PDB entry 6PMD | X-ray diffraction, 2.21 A resolution | chains A and S of the 25 polymer chains in the assembly

Chain A (and S):
Name: ATP-dependent Clp protease proteolytic subunit
Organism: Staphylococcus aureus (strain NCTC 8325)
Notes: EC 3.4.21.92; chain S of this document is another copy of the same molecule, construct and numbering; everything in this record applies to it too
UniProt: Q2G036 (CLPP_STAA8); numbering as in UniProt (aligned over 1-195)
Amino-acid sequence (203 residues; row label = number of the first residue in the row):
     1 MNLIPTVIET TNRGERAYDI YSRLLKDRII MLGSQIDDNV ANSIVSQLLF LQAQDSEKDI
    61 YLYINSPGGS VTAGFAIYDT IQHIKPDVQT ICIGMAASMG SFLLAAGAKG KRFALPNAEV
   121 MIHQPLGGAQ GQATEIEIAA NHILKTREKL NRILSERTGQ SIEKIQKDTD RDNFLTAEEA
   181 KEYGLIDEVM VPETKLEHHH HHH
Disordered / not traced: 1-2, 9-16, 195-203 (chain S: 1-2, 9-16, 193-203)
Sequence notes: expression tag (196-203)
UniProt features mapped onto this chain:
  - active site: Ser98 (Nucleophile), His123
What the authors report for this chain:
  - binding site for SHV-WFP-SER-PRO-YCP-ALA-MP8 Acyldepsipeptide: Arg23, Leu24, Asp27, Ile29, Tyr63
  - binding site for SHV-WFP-SER-PRO-YCP-ALA-MP8 Acyldepsipeptide: Phe50
  - binding site for SHV-WFP-SER-PRO-YCP-ALA-MP8 Acyldepsipeptide: Leu49
  - binding site for SHV-WFP-SER-PRO-YCP-ALA-MP8 Acyldepsipeptide: Gln52
  - binding site for SHV-WFP-SER-PRO-YCP-ALA-MP8 Acyldepsipeptide: Ala53

How chain A and chain S interact:
Contacting residue pairs (38):
  Gln124(A) with Gln132(S); Ala133(S), hydrogen bond (side chain-backbone); Thr134(S), hydrogen bond (side chain-backbone)
  Pro125(A) with Gln132(S); Ala133(S), hydrogen bond (backbone-backbone)
  Leu126(A) with Gly131(S); Gln132(S)
  Gly127(A) with Gln130(S); Gly131(S), hydrogen bond (backbone-backbone); Ile136(S)
  Gly128(A) with Ala129(S); Ile136(S)
  Ala129(A) with Gly128(S); Ala129(S), hydrogen bond (backbone-backbone)
  Gln130(A) with Gly127(S)
  Gly131(A) with Leu126(S); Gly127(S), hydrogen bond (backbone-backbone)
  Gln132(A) with Gln124(S); Pro125(S); Leu126(S); Asp170(S), hydrogen bond (side chain-backbone); Arg171(S)
  Ala133(A) with Gln124(S), hydrogen bond (backbone-side chain); Pro125(S), hydrogen bond (backbone-backbone)
  Thr134(A) with Gln124(S), hydrogen bond (backbone-side chain); Arg147(S)
  Ile136(A) with Gly127(S); Gly128(S); Ala140(S), hydrophobic; Ile143(S), hydrophobic
  Glu137(A) with Leu144(S)
  Ala140(A) with Ile136(S), hydrophobic; Ala140(S), hydrophobic
  Ile143(A) with Ile136(S), hydrophobic
  Leu144(A) with Glu137(S)
  Arg147(A) with Thr134(S)
  Asp170(A) with Gln132(S), hydrogen bond (backbone-side chain)
  Arg171(A) with Gln132(S)

Summary:
Chain A and chain S each contribute 19 residues to their interface, with 11 hydrogen bonds. Polar pairs
include Gln124(A)-Ala133(S), Gln124(A)-Thr134(S) and Gln132(A)-Asp170(S). UniProt lists active-site residues
Ser98(A) and His123(A) on chain A. From the paper: a binding site for SHV-WFP-SER-PRO-YCP-ALA-MP8
Acyldepsipeptide at Arg23(A), Leu24(A) and Asp27(A) among others.
Chain A and chain S are both ATP-dependent Clp protease proteolytic subunit (Staphylococcus aureus (strain
NCTC 8325)); the structure, Structure of ClpP from Staphylococcus aureus in complex with Acyldepsipeptide, was
determined by X-ray diffraction, deposited together with 6PKA, 5W18 and 5VZ2.
